6RZF - chain A; structure by X-ray diffraction, 1.02 A resolution.

[Chain A]
Molecule: Galectin-3
Source organism: Homo sapiens
Reference sequence: P17931 (LEG3_HUMAN); residues 113-250 here = UniProt positions 113-250
Chain sequence (138 residues; numbered 113 to 250; the number before each row is that of its first residue):
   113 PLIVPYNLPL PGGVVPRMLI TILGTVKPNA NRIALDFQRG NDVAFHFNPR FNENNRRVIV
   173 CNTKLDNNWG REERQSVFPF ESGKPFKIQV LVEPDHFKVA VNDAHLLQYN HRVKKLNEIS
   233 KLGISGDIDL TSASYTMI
Residues lining bound ligands: KP5 ((2S,3R,4S,5S,6R)-2-[(2S,3R,4S,5R,6R)-4-[4-(2-fluorophenyl)-1,2,3-triazol-1-yl]-6-(hydroxymethyl)-3,5-bis(oxidanyl)oxan-2-yl]sulfanyl-6-(hydroxymethyl)oxane-3,4,5-triol): Arg-144, Ile-145, Ala-146, His-158, Asn-160, Arg-162, Glu-165, Val-172, Asn-174, Trp-181, Glu-184, Arg-186, Ser-237, Gly-238
Curated features (UniProtKB/Swiss-Prot):
  - motif: Lys-226 to Asp-241 (Nuclear export signal)
  - binding site (a beta-D-galactoside): Trp-181 to Gln-187
  - modified residue: Ser-188 (Phosphoserine)
Reported in the primary citation:
  - binding site for KP5: Arg-144, Ile-145, Ala-146, His-158, Asn-160, Arg-162, Glu-165, Asn-174, Trp-181, Glu-184, Arg-186, Ser-237, Gly-238
  - conformationally variable residues (side-chain flip): Arg-144
  - contacts within the chain: Arg-162/Glu-165, Thr-175/Gly-182 (hydrogen bond)

[In short]
Chain A binds compound KP5. UniProt lists 7 beta-D-galactoside-binding residues. From the paper: a binding
site for KP5 at Arg-144, Ile-145 and Ala-146 among others; conformational variability at Arg-144.
Chain A is Galectin-3 (Homo sapiens); the structure, Galectin-3C in complex with ortho-fluoroaryltriazole
galactopyranosyl 1-thio-D-glucopyranoside derivative, was determined by X-ray diffraction together with 6RZG
and 6RZH from the same study.
